PDB entry 9UD4 | electron microscopy, 3.31 A resolution | chains C and F of the 6 polymer chains in the assembly

[Chain C]
Protein: Na(+)-translocating NADH-quinone reductase subunit C
Organism: Vibrio cholerae O395
Notes: EC 7.2.1.1
UniProt: A5F5Y7 (NQRC_VIBC3); residue numbers follow UniProt; this construct covers 1-257
Amino-acid sequence (257 residues; numbered 1 to 257; the number before each row is that of its first residue):
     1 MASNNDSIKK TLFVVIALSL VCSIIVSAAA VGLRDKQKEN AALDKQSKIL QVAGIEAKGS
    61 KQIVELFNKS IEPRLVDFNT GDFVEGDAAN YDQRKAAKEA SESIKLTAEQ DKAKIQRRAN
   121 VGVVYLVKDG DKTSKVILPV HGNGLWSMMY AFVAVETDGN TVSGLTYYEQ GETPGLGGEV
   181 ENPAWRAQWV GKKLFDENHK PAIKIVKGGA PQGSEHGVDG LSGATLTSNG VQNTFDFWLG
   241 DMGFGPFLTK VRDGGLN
Disordered / not traced: 1-5, 257
Small-molecule neighbours:
  - Ca2+ (CA): Lys45, Asp92, Arg94
  - FMN (flavin mononucleotide): Leu145, Trp146, Glu172, Thr173, Leu176, Gly177, Lys207, Gly223, Ala224, Thr225, Leu226, Thr227
UniProt features mapped onto this chain:
  - modified residue: Thr225 (FMN phosphoryl threonine)
  - mutagenesis: His216 (H216L: Decrease in FMN binding), Thr225 (T225L: Loss of FMN binding)

[Chain F]
Protein: Na(+)-translocating NADH-quinone reductase subunit F
Organism: Vibrio cholerae O395
Notes: EC 7.2.1.1
UniProt: A5F5Y4 (NQRF_VIBC3); numbering as in UniProt (aligned over 1-408)
Amino-acid sequence (414 residues; row label = number of the first residue in the row):
     1 MSTIIFGVVM FTLIILALVL VILFAKSKLV PTGDITISIN GDPEKAIVTQ PGGKLLTALA
    61 GAGVFVSSAC GGGGSCGQCR VKIKSGGGDI LPTELDHISK GEAREGERLA CQVAVKADMD
   121 LELPEEIFGV KKWECTVISN DNKATFIKEL KLAIPDGESV PFRAGGYIQI EAPAHHVKYA
   181 DFDVPEKYRG DWDKFNLFRY ESKVDEPIIR AYSMANYPEE FGIIMLNVRI ATPPPNNPNV
   241 PPGQMSSYIW SLKAGDKCTI SGPFGEFFAK DTDAEMVFIG GGAGMAPMRS HIFDQLKRLK
   301 SKRKMSYWYG ARSKREMFYV EDFDGLAAEN DNFVWHCALS DPQPEDNWTG YTGFIHNVLY
   361 ENYLKDHEAP EDCEYYMCGP PMMNAAVINM LKNLGVEEEN ILLDDFGGHH HHHH
Disordered / not traced: 409-414
Sequence notes: expression tag (409-414)
Metal / ion sites: 2Fe-2S cluster Fe: Cys79, Cys111
Small-molecule neighbours:
  - FAD (flavin-adenine dinucleotide): Tyr167, Arg210, Ala211, Tyr212, Ser213, Asn227, Val228, Arg229, Ala231, Thr232, Val240, Pro241, Pro242, Gly243, Gln244, Met245, Ser246, Ala283, Phe406
  - 2Fe-2S cluster (FES): Leu56, Ser67, Ala69, Gly72, Gly73, Gly74, Cys76, Gly77, Gln78, Cys79, Leu109, Ala110, Cys111, Gln112
UniProt features mapped onto this chain:
  - binding site ([2Fe-2S] cluster): Cys70, Cys76, Cys79, Cys111
  - mutagenesis: Cys70 (C70A: Loss of the 2Fe-2S center, but does not affect flavin content. Exhibits very low NADH:quinone oxidoreductase activity), Cys76 (C76A: Loss of the 2Fe-2S center, but does not affect flavin content. Exhibits very low NADH:quinone oxidoreductase activity), Cys79 (C79A: Loss of the 2Fe-2S center, but does not affect flavin content. Exhibits very low NADH:quinone oxidoreductase activity), Cys111 (C111A: Loss of the 2Fe-2S center, but does not affect flavin content. Exhibits very low NADH:quinone oxidoreductase activity), Arg210 (R210L: Decreases flavin content, but does not affect the 2Fe-2S center. Exhibits very low NADH:quinone oxidoreductase activity), Tyr212 (Y212L: Decreases flavin content, but does not affect the 2Fe-2S center. Exhibits very low NADH:quinone oxidoreductase activity), Ser246 (S246A: Decreases flavin content, but does not affect the 2Fe-2S center. Exhibits very low NADH:quinone oxidoreductase activity)

[Interface between chain C and chain F]
Residue-residue contacts (13; chain C residue first):
  Asp6(C) - Lys26(F)  salt bridge
  Ile8(C) - Leu23(F)  hydrophobic
  Val15(C) - Ile15(F)  hydrophobic
  Val15(C) - Val19(F)  hydrophobic
  Ile16(C) - Leu16(F)  hydrophobic
  Ser19(C) - Ile15(F)
  Leu20(C) - Thr12(F)
  Ser23(C) - Gly7(F)
  Ser23(C) - Val8(F)
  Ser23(C) - Phe11(F)
  Ser27(C) - Ile4(F)
  Val31(C) - Thr3(F)
  Val31(C) - Ile4(F)  hydrophobic
Interface residues without a listed pair, chain C (12 interface residues in all): Thr11, Leu12, Ile24
Interface residues without a listed pair, chain F (12 interface residues in all): Leu20

[Summary]
The chain C/chain F interface involves 12 residues from each chain; the contacts include 1 salt bridge. Its
one salt-bridged contact is Asp6(C)-Lys26(F). Chain C binds Ca2+ and flavin mononucleotide. Ligands of chain
F: 2Fe-2S cluster and flavin-adenine dinucleotide.
Here chain C is Na(+)-translocating NADH-quinone reductase subunit C and chain F is Na(+)-translocating
NADH-quinone reductase subunit F, both from Vibrio cholerae O395. Entry 9UD4 (Cryo-EM structure of
Na+-translocating NADH-ubiquinone oxidoreductase NqrB-T236Y mutant from Vibrio cholerae reduced by NADH) was
determined by electron microscopy, deposited together with 9U5G, 9UD3, 9UD5, 9UD6, 9UD8, 9UD9 and 4 further
entries.
